PDB entry 9MHG | electron microscopy, 3.20 A resolution | chains A and B of the 5 polymer chains in the assembly

== Chain A ==
Molecule: Phosphoinositide 3-kinase regulatory subunit 4
Source organism: Homo sapiens
Notes: EC 2.7.11.1
Reference sequence: Q99570 (PI3R4_HUMAN); numbering as in UniProt (aligned over 2-1358)
Amino-acid sequence (1409 residues; numbered 1 to 1409; the number before each row is that of its first residue):
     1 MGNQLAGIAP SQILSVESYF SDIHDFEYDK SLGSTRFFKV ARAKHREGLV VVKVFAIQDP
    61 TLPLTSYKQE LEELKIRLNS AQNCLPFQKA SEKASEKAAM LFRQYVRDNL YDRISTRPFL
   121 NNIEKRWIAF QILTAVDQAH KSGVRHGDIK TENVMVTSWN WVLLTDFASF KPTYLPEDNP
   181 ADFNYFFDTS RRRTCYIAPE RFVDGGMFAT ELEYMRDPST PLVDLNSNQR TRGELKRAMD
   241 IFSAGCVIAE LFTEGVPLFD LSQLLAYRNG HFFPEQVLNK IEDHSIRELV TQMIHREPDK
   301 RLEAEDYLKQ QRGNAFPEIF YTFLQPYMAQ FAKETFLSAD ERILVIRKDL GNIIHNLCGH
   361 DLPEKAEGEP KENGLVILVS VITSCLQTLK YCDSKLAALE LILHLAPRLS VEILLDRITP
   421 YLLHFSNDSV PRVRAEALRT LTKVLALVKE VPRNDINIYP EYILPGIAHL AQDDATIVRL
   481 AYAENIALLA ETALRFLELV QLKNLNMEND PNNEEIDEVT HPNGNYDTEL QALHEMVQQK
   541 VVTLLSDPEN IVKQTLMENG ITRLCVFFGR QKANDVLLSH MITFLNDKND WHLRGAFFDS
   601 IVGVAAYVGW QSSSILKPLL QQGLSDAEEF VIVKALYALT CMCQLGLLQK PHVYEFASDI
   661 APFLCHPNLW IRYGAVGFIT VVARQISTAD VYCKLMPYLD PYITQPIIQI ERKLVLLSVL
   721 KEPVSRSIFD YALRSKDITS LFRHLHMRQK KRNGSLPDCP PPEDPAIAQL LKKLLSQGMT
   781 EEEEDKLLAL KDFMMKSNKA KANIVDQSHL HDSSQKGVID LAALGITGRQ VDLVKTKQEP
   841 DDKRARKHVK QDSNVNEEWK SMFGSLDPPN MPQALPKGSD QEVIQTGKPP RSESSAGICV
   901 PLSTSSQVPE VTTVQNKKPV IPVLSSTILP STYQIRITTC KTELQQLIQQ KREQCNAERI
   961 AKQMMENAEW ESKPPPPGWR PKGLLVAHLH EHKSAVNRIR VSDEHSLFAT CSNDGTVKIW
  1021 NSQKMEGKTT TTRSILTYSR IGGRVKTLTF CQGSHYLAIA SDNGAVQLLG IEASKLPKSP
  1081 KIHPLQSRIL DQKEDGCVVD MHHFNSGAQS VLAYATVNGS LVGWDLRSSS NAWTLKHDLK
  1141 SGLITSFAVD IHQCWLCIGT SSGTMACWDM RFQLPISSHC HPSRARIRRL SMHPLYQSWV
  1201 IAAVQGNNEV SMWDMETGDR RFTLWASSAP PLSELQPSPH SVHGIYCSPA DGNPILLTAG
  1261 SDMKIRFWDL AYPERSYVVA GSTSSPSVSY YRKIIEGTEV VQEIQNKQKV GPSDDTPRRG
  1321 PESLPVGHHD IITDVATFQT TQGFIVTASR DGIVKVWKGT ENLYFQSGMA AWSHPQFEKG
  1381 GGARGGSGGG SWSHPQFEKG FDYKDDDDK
Unresolved in the structure: 1, 209-227, 360-372, 509-523, 835-937, 1027-1031, 1289-1295, 1309-1315, 1359-1409
Sequence notes: initiating methionine (1); expression tag (1359-1409)
Covalent attachments: myristic acid (MYR) linked to Gly2
Metal / ion sites: Mg2+: Lys53, Asn153, Asp166 (together with GTP)
Ligand contacts: GTP: Leu32, Gly33, Val40, Val51, Lys53, Arg103, Gln104, Tyr105, Val106, Arg107, Asp108, Asn109, Asp148, Lys150, Glu152, Asn153, Met155, Asp166, Lys171, Phe186, Thr189, Ser190
Swiss-Prot annotation at these positions:
  - active site: Asp148 (Proton acceptor)
  - binding site (ATP): Leu32 to Val40, Lys53
  - modified residue: Ser808 (Phosphoserine), Ser813 (Phosphoserine), Ser853 (Phosphoserine), Ser865 (Phosphoserine), Thr1316 (Phosphothreonine)
  - lipidation: Gly2 (N-myristoyl glycine)
  - natural variant: Arg936 (R936Q: In a breast cancer sample)

== Chain B ==
Molecule: Phosphatidylinositol 3-kinase catalytic subunit type 3
Source organism: Homo sapiens
Notes: EC 2.7.1.137
Reference sequence: Q8NEB9 (PK3C3_HUMAN); numbering as in UniProt (aligned over 1-887)
Amino-acid sequence (887 residues; numbered 1 to 887; the number before each row is that of its first residue):
     1 MGEAEKFHYI YSCDLDINVQ LKIGSLEGKR EQKSYKAVLE DPMLKFSGLY QETCSDLYVT
    61 CQVFAEGKPL ALPVRTSYKA FSTRWNWNEW LKLPVKYPDL PRNAQVALTI WDVYGPGKAV
   121 PVGGTTVSLF GKYGMFRQGM HDLKVWPNVE ADGSEPTKTP GRTSSTLSED QMSRLAKLTK
   181 AHRQGHMVKV DWLDRLTFRE IEMINESEKR SSNFMYLMVE FRCVKCDDKE YGIVYYEKDG
   241 DESSPILTSF ELVKVPDPQM SMENLVESKH HKLARSLRSG PSDHDLKPNA ATRDQLNIIV
   301 SYPPTKQLTY EEQDLVWKFR YYLTNQEKAL TKFLKCVNWD LPQEAKQALE LLGKWKPMDV
   361 EDSLELLSSH YTNPTVRRYA VARLRQADDE DLLMYLLQLV QALKYENFDD IKNGLEPTKK
   421 DSQSSVSENV SNSGINSAEI DSSQIITSPL PSVSSPPPAS KTKEVPDGEN LEQDLCTFLI
   481 SRACKNSTLA NYLYWYVIVE CEDQDTQQRD PKTHEMYLNV MRRFSQALLK GDKSVRVMRS
   541 LLAAQQTFVD RLVHLMKAVQ RESGNRKKKN ERLQALLGDN EKMNLSDVEL IPLPLEPQVK
   601 IRGIIPETAT LFKSALMPAQ LFFKTEDGGK YPVIFKHGDD LRQDQLILQI ISLMDKLLRK
   661 ENLDLKLTPY KVLATSTKHG FMQFIQSVPV AEVLDTEGSI QNFFRKYAPS ENGPNGISAE
   721 VMDTYVKSCA GYCVITYILG VGDRHLDNLL LTKTGKLFHI DFGYILGRDP KPLPPPMKLN
   781 KEMVEGMGGT QSEQYQEFRK QCYTAFLHLR RYSNLILNLF SLMVDANIPD IALEPDKTVK
   841 KVQDKFRLDL SDEEAVHYMQ SLIDESVHAL FAAVVEQIHK FAQYWRK
Unresolved in the structure: 1-4, 165-167, 416-470
Swiss-Prot annotation at these positions:
  - region: Leu611 to Met617 (G-loop), Gly740 to Asn748 (Catalytic loop), His759 to Asn780 (Activation loop)
  - modified residue: Thr163 (Phosphothreonine), Ser165 (Phosphoserine), Ser244 (Phosphoserine), Ser261 (Phosphoserine), Ser282 (Phosphoserine)

== How chain A and chain B interact ==
Contacting residue pairs (230):
  Gly7(A) with Arg768(B), hydrogen bond (backbone-side chain)
  Ala9(A) with Pro829(B), hydrophobic
  Gln12(A) with Ala832(B); Leu833(B)
  Ile13(A) with Asn827(B); Ala832(B), hydrophobic
  Phe26(A) with Leu252(B), hydrophobic
  Ser34(A) with Asp836(B), hydrogen bond (backbone-side chain); Lys837(B)
  Thr35(A) with Leu833(B); Glu834(B); Lys837(B)
  Arg36(A) with Leu833(B); Glu834(B), hydrogen bond (backbone-side chain)
  Lys39(A) with Leu833(B)
  His45(A) with Leu252(B)
  Glu47(A) with Phe250(B); Glu251(B), hydrogen bond (side chain-backbone); Leu252(B), hydrogen bond (side chain-backbone); Val253(B), hydrogen bond (side chain-backbone)
  Leu49(A) with Val253(B); Met260(B), hydrophobic
  Leu78(A) with Lys254(B)
  Cys84(A) with Lys254(B)
  Gln88(A) with Glu251(B), hydrogen bond (side chain-backbone); Leu252(B); Lys254(B)
  Gln104(A) with Leu252(B), hydrogen bond (backbone-backbone); Val253(B); Lys254(B), hydrogen bond (side chain-backbone); Val255(B), hydrogen bond (side chain-backbone)
  Tyr105(A) with Met260(B)
  Arg107(A) with Asp257(B); Gln259(B), hydrogen bond (side chain-backbone); Met260(B), hydrogen bond (side chain-backbone); Met262(B), hydrogen bond (side chain-backbone)
  Ser115(A) with Tyr310(B)
  Arg117(A) with Asn264(B), hydrogen bond (backbone-side chain); His270(B), hydrogen bond; Tyr310(B)
  Thr157(A) with Asp257(B)
  Ser158(A) with Asp257(B), hydrogen bond; Gln259(B)
  Asp178(A) with Leu773(B)
  Asn179(A) with Leu773(B)
  Thr189(A) with Lys837(B)
  Arg191(A) with Glu834(B), salt bridge; Lys837(B); Lys840(B), hydrogen bond (backbone-side chain)
  Ala332(A) with Val255(B)
  Glu334(A) with Phe250(B); Lys254(B)
  Thr335(A) with Phe250(B)
  Phe336(A) with Pro256(B), hydrophobic
  Ala339(A) with Pro258(B), hydrophobic
  Arg342(A) with Pro256(B), hydrogen bond (side chain-backbone)
  Ser384(A) with Pro258(B); Gln259(B)
  Gln387(A) with Gln259(B), hydrogen bond; Met262(B); Glu263(B), hydrogen bond (side chain-backbone); Leu265(B)
  Thr388(A) with Pro258(B), hydrogen bond (side chain-backbone); Met262(B)
  Lys390(A) with Asp239(B), salt bridge; Glu242(B), salt bridge
  Tyr391(A) with Asp239(B); Glu242(B), hydrogen bond (side chain-backbone); Ser243(B); Ser244(B), hydrogen bond (side chain-backbone)
  Cys392(A) with Glu237(B)
  Leu415(A) with Lys269(B)
  Asp416(A) with Val266(B); Lys269(B), salt bridge; His270(B), salt bridge
  Pro420(A) with Leu265(B); Val266(B), hydrophobic; Lys269(B)
  Tyr421(A) with Gln259(B), hydrogen bond; Leu265(B), hydrophobic; Val266(B)
  His424(A) with Leu265(B)
  Arg432(A) with Pro98(B); Pro101(B); Tyr235(B), hydrogen bond
  Asn454(A) with His270(B); Leu273(B)
  Asp455(A) with Lys269(B), salt bridge; Leu273(B)
  Ile458(A) with Lys269(B); Leu273(B)
  Glu461(A) with Lys272(B); Ser276(B)
  Tyr462(A) with Lys269(B); Leu273(B), hydrophobic
  Thr476(A) with Lys96(B)
  Ile477(A) with Asp99(B)
  Leu480(A) with Ala71(B), hydrophobic
  Glu529(A) with Arg278(B), salt bridge
  Glu549(A) with Lys96(B), salt bridge
  Ile551(A) with Pro94(B), hydrophobic
  Gln554(A) with Leu72(B)
  Trp591(A) with Arg75(B); Ser77(B)
  His592(A) with Arg75(B), hydrogen bond (side chain-backbone)
  Glu628(A) with Ser77(B); Tyr78(B), hydrogen bond (side chain-backbone)
  Glu629(A) with Tyr78(B)
  Phe630(A) with Tyr58(B), hydrophobic; Arg75(B); Thr76(B); Ser77(B); Tyr78(B)
  Lys634(A) with Arg75(B)
  Asn668(A) with Tyr78(B)
  Leu669(A) with Gln51(B); Glu52(B); Val113(B), hydrophobic
  Trp670(A) with Asp56(B), hydrogen bond (side chain-backbone); Tyr58(B), hydrophobic; Asp112(B); Val113(B)
  Arg672(A) with Gln51(B)
  Tyr673(A) with Phe46(B), hydrogen bond (side chain-backbone); Gln51(B), hydrogen bond; Val113(B), hydrophobic; Gly115(B); Pro116(B)
  Val676(A) with Pro116(B), hydrophobic
  Gly677(A) with Pro116(B)
  Leu714(A) with Pro42(B), hydrophobic; Met43(B), hydrophobic; Phe46(B), hydrophobic
  Leu717(A) with Met43(B), hydrophobic; Phe46(B); Pro116(B)
  Ser718(A) with Phe46(B)
  Arg726(A) with Tyr78(B), hydrogen bond; Ala80(B)
  Ser814(A) with Arg222(B), hydrogen bond (backbone-side chain)
  Lys816(A) with Arg222(B), hydrogen bond (backbone-side chain)
  Gly817(A) with Arg222(B), hydrogen bond (backbone-side chain)
  Val818(A) with Arg222(B); Lys225(B)
  Ile819(A) with Ile17(B), hydrophobic; Gln20(B); Arg222(B); Val224(B); Lys225(B), hydrogen bond (backbone-backbone)
  Asp820(A) with Lys225(B)
  Leu821(A) with Ile10(B), hydrophobic; Leu15(B), hydrophobic; Val224(B), hydrophobic; Lys225(B), hydrogen bond (backbone-backbone); Cys226(B), hydrophobic; Tyr231(B), hydrophobic
  Ala822(A) with Cys226(B), hydrogen bond (backbone-side chain)
  Leu824(A) with Ile17(B), hydrophobic
  Ile826(A) with Asp14(B); Leu15(B), hydrophobic
  Gly828(A) with Tyr231(B)
  Arg829(A) with Phe7(B); His8(B); Tyr9(B), hydrogen bond (backbone-backbone); Tyr11(B); Asp14(B), salt bridge
  Gln830(A) with Lys6(B); Phe7(B); His8(B), hydrogen bond; Tyr9(B)
  Val831(A) with Lys6(B); Phe7(B), hydrogen bond (backbone-backbone); Tyr9(B), hydrophobic
  Asp832(A) with Glu5(B); Lys6(B), salt bridge
  Leu833(A) with Glu5(B), hydrogen bond (backbone-backbone); Phe7(B), hydrophobic
  Val834(A) with Glu5(B)
  Thr938(A) with Gly240(B), hydrogen bond (side chain-backbone); Glu242(B)
  Cys940(A) with Tyr236(B); Glu237(B)
  Lys941(A) with Tyr236(B); Asp241(B), salt bridge
  Glu943(A) with Arg102(B), salt bridge; Tyr133(B); Gly134(B), hydrogen bond (side chain-backbone)
  Leu944(A) with Tyr9(B), hydrophobic; Val234(B), hydrophobic
  Gln946(A) with Tyr133(B)
  Leu947(A) with Tyr133(B); Met135(B), hydrophobic; Val234(B), hydrophobic
  Ile948(A) with Phe7(B), hydrophobic
  Gln950(A) with Lys132(B), hydrogen bond; Tyr133(B)
  Lys951(A) with Met135(B)
  Glu958(A) with His186(B), salt bridge
  Ala961(A) with Val188(B), hydrophobic
  Met965(A) with Val188(B), hydrophobic
  Cys1154(A) with Val190(B), hydrophobic; Leu193(B), hydrophobic
  Trp1155(A) with Trp192(B); Leu193(B), hydrophobic
  Asp1169(A) with Thr197(B), hydrogen bond
  Arg1171(A) with Leu178(B); Met187(B); Val188(B), hydrogen bond (side chain-backbone); Leu193(B); Asp194(B), salt bridge
  Phe1172(A) with Arg174(B), hydrogen bond (backbone-side chain); Leu175(B), hydrophobic; Leu178(B), hydrophobic; Met187(B), hydrophobic; Thr197(B); Phe198(B), hydrophobic; Ile201(B), hydrophobic
  Gln1173(A) with Arg174(B)
  Leu1174(A) with Gln171(B); Leu175(B), hydrophobic; Ile201(B), hydrophobic; Ile204(B), hydrophobic
  Pro1175(A) with Glu200(B)
  Ile1176(A) with Leu193(B), hydrophobic; Thr197(B)
  Gln1197(A) with Trp192(B)
  Ser1198(A) with Trp192(B)
  Glu1216(A) with Trp192(B); Arg195(B), salt bridge; Leu196(B)
Interface residues without a listed pair, chain A (147 interface residues in all): Leu5, Ser15, Glu17, Gly33, Arg46, Gly48, Val50, Asn79, Ala81, Leu85, Pro86, Lys89, Arg103, Val106, Pro118, Trp159, Trp161, Leu163, Pro180, Lys333, Ser338, Thr383, Cys385, Arg417, Asn457, Glu484, Thr555, Glu558, Lys713, Thr827, Lys962, Met1215
Interface residues without a listed pair, chain B (127 interface residues in all): Asp16, Gly48, Glu66, Leu70, Val74, Trp90, Leu100, Trp111, Ala119, Gln138, Thr179, His182, Lys189, Cys223, Ile246, Leu247, Ser261, Glu267, Leu277, Arg509, Pro770, Pro835

== Overview ==
Chain A and chain B form an interface of 147 and 127 residues respectively; the contacts include 47 hydrogen
bonds and 15 salt bridges. Polar contacts include Arg191(A)-Glu834(B), Lys390(A)-Asp239(B) and
Lys390(A)-Glu242(B). Bound to chain A: GTP. Myristic acid is covalently linked to Gly2(A).
Here chain A is Phosphoinositide 3-kinase regulatory subunit 4 and chain B is Phosphatidylinositol 3-kinase
catalytic subunit type 3, both from Homo sapiens. Entry 9MHG (Cryo EM reconstruction of PI3KC3-C1 in complex
with Human RAB1A(Q70L), VPS34 kinase domain in the inactive ...) was determined by electron microscopy (same
publication as 9MHF and 9MHH).
